PDB entry 7JFR | X-ray diffraction, 2.35 A resolution | chains B and C of the 7 polymer chains in the assembly

[Chain B]
Name: Tubulin beta-2B chain
Organism: Bos taurus
UniProt: Q6B856 (TBB2B_BOVIN); the author numbering skips numbers that UniProt does not, so the offset changes along the chain: 1-42 = UniProt 1-42; 45-360 = UniProt 43-358; 369-455 = UniProt 359-445
Sequence (445 residues; row label = number of the first residue in the row; note: 10 numbers in that range are skipped by the numbering (no residue carries them; nothing is unmodelled there)):
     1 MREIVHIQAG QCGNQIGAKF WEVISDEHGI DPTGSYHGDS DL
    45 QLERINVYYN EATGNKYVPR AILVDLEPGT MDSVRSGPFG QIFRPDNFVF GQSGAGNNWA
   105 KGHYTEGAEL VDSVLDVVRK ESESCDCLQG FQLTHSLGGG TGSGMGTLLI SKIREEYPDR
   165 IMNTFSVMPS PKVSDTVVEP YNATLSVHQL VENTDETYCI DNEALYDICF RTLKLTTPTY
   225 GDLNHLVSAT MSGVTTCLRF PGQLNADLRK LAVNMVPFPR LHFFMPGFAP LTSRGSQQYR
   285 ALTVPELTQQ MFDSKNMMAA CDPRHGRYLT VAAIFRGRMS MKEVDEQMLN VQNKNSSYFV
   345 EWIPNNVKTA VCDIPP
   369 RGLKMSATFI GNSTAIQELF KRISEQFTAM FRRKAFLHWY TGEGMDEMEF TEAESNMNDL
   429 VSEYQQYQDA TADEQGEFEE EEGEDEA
Unresolved in the structure: 439-455
Bound ions: Mg2+ site 1 near Gln11 (its only coordinating residue here); Mg2+ site 2 near Glu113 (its only coordinating residue here)
Small-molecule neighbours: GDP (guanosine-5'-diphosphate): Ala9, Gly10, Gln11, Cys12, Gln15, Ile16, Asp69, Ala99, Asn101, Ser140, Gly142, Gly143, Gly144, Thr145, Gly146, Val171, Pro173, Val177, Ser178, Glu183, Asn206, Tyr224, Leu227, Asn228
Curated features (UniProtKB/Swiss-Prot):
  - motif: Met1 to Ile4 (MREI motif)
  - binding site (GTP): Gln11, Glu71, Ser140, Gly144, Thr145, Gly146, Asn206, Asn228
  - binding site (Mg(2+)): Glu71
  - modified residue: Ser40 (Phosphoserine), Thr57 (Phosphothreonine), Lys60 (N6-acetyllysine), Ser174 (Phosphoserine), Thr287 (Phosphothreonine), Thr292 (Phosphothreonine), Arg320 (Omega-N-methylarginine), Glu448 (5-glutamyl polyglutamate)
  - cross-link (Glycyl lysine isopeptide (Lys-Gly)): Lys60 (interchain with G-Cter in ubiquitin), Lys326 (interchain with G-Cter in ubiquitin)

[Chain C]
Name: Tubulin alpha-1B chain
Organism: Bos taurus
UniProt: P81947 (TBA1B_BOVIN); residue numbers follow UniProt; this construct covers 1-440
Sequence (440 residues; each row starts with the number of its first residue):
     1 MRECISIHVG QAGVQIGNAC WELYCLEHGI QPDGQMPSDK TIGGGDDSFN TFFSETGAGK
    61 HVPRAVFVDL EPTVIDEVRT GTYRQLFHPE QLITGKEDAA NNYARGHYTI GKEIIDLVLD
   121 RIRKLADQCT GLQGFLVFHS FGGGTGSGFT SLLMERLSVD YGKKSKLEFS IYPAPQVSTA
   181 VVEPYNSILT THTTLEHSDC AFMVDNEAIY DICRRNLDIE RPTYTNLNRL ISQIVSSITA
   241 SLRFDGALNV DLTEFQTNLV PYPRIHFPLA TYAPVISAEK AYHEQLSVAE ITNACFEPAN
   301 QMVKCDPRHG KYMACCLLYR GDVVPKDVNA AIATIKTKRS IQFVDWCPTG FKVGINYQPP
   361 TVVPGGDLAK VQRAVCMLSN TTAIAEAWAR LDHKFDLMYA KRAFVHWYVG EGMEEGEFSE
   421 AREDMAALEK DYEEVGVDSV
Bound ions: Mg2+: Asp39, Thr41, Gly44, Glu55
Small-molecule neighbours: GTP (guanosine-5'-triphosphate): Gly10, Gln11, Ala12, Gln15, Ile16, Asp69, Asp98, Ala99, Ala100, Asn101, Asn102, Ser140, Gly142, Gly143, Gly144, Thr145, Gly146, Ile171, Val177, Ser178, Thr179, Glu183, Asn206, Tyr224, Leu227, Asn228, Ile231

[How chain B and chain C interact]
Contacting residue pairs (41; chain B residue first):
  Glu71(B) with Arg2(C), salt bridge
  Gln96(B) with Met1(C); Arg2(C), hydrogen bond (backbone-side chain)
  Ser97(B) with Arg2(C), hydrogen bond (backbone-side chain)
  Gly98(B) with Arg2(C)
  Asn101(B) with Glu254(C), hydrogen bond
  Asp179(B) with Asn258(C), hydrogen bond (backbone-side chain); Gly350(C); Phe351(C), hydrogen bond (side chain-backbone); Lys352(C)
  Thr180(B) with Asn258(C); Lys352(C), hydrogen bond
  Val181(B) with Asn258(C), hydrogen bond (backbone-side chain); Pro348(C), hydrophobic
  Thr221(B) with Lys326(C)
  Ala397(B) with Trp346(C)
  Met398(B) with Trp346(C)
  Arg400(B) with Asp345(C), salt bridge; Ser439(C)
  Arg401(B) with Tyr262(C), hydrogen bond (backbone-side chain); Asp345(C), salt bridge; Trp346(C); Glu434(C), hydrogen bond (side chain-backbone); Val435(C); Val437(C), hydrogen bond (side chain-backbone); Asp438(C); Ser439(C), hydrogen bond
  Lys402(B) with Tyr262(C)
  Ala403(B) with Tyr262(C); Trp346(C), hydrophobic
  Phe404(B) with Thr257(C); Asn258(C); Val260(C); Pro261(C), hydrogen bond (backbone-backbone)
  His406(B) with Val260(C), hydrogen bond (side chain-backbone); Pro261(C); Tyr262(C); Pro263(C)
  Trp407(B) with Gln256(C); Thr257(C), hydrogen bond (side chain-backbone); Val260(C)
Interface residues without a listed pair, chain B (19 interface residues in all): Val182
Interface residues without a listed pair, chain C (25 interface residues in all): Pro325, Asn329, Cys347

[In short]
The interface between chain B and chain C involves 19 residues on one side and 25 on the other, with 14
hydrogen bonds and 3 salt bridges. Among the polar pairs are Glu71(B)-Arg2(C), Arg400(B)-Asp345(C) and
Arg401(B)-Asp345(C). Chain B binds GDP. Bound to chain C: GTP.
Chain B is Tubulin beta-2B chain and chain C is Tubulin alpha-1B chain, both from Bos taurus; the structure,
Auristatin bound to tubulin, was determined by X-ray diffraction.
